Entry 4YPL (X-ray diffraction, 3.45 A resolution); this record covers chains C and D of the 6 polymer chains in the assembly.

== Chain C (and D) ==
Name: Lon protease
Source organism: Meiothermus taiwanensis
Notes: EC 3.4.21.53; fragment: AAA+ domain, protease domain; chain D of this document is another copy of the same molecule, construct and numbering; everything in this record applies to it too
Reference sequence: A0A059VAZ3 (A0A059VAZ3_9DEIN); residue numbers follow UniProt; this construct covers 242-793
Amino-acid sequence (555 residues; numbered 239 to 793; the number before each row is that of its first residue):
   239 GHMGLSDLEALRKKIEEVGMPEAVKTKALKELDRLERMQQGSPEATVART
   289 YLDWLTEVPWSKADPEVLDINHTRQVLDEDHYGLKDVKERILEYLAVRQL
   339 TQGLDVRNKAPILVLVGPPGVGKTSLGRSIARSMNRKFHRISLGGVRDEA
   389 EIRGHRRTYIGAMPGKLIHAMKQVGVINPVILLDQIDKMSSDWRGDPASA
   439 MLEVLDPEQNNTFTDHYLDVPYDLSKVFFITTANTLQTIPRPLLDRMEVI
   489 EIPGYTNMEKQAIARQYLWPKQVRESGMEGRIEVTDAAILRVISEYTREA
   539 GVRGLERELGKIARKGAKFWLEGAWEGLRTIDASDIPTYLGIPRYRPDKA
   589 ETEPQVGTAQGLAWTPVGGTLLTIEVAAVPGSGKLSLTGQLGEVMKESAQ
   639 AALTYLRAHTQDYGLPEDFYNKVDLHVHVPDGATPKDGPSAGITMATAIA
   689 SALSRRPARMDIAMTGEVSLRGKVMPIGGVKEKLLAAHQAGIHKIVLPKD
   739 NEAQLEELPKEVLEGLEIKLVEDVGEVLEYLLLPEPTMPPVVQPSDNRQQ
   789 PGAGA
Disordered / not traced: 239-242, 781-793 (chain D: 239-243, 781-793)
Differences from the reference sequence: expression tag (239-241); engineered mutation Gln423 (Glu in A0A059VAZ3)
Covalently attached groups: compound 4KZ linked to Ser678
Ligand contacts: 4KZ (N-[(1R)-1-(dihydroxyboranyl)-2-phenylethyl]-Nalpha-(pyrazin-2-ylcarbonyl)-L-phenylalaninamide): Gly599, Leu600, Ala601, Trp602, Thr603, Thr608, Leu610, Ile612, Met633, Val667, Thr672, Pro673, Lys674, Asp675, Gly676, Pro677, Ala679, Lys721

== Chain C / chain D interface ==
Contacting residue pairs (46):
  Glu513(C) - Arg345(D)  salt bridge
  Arg541(C) - Asp483(D)
  Arg545(C) - Asp483(D)
  Arg552(C) - Glu486(D)  salt bridge
  Lys553(C) - Arg328(D)
  Lys556(C) - Glu331(D)
  Ile580(C) - Ala741(D)
  Ile580(C) - Gln742(D)
  Ile580(C) - Glu744(D)
  Ile580(C) - Glu745(D)
  Arg584(C) - Pro714(D)
  Arg584(C) - Asp738(D)
  Arg584(C) - Asn739(D)
  Arg584(C) - Gln742(D)  hydrogen bond
  Glu589(C) - Arg709(D)  salt bridge
  Gln593(C) - Arg709(D)
  Thr596(C) - Arg709(D)
  Glu613(C) - Ser707(D)
  Glu613(C) - Leu708(D)  hydrogen bond (side chain-backbone)
  Glu613(C) - Arg709(D)  salt bridge
  Val614(C) - Leu708(D)  hydrophobic
  Ala615(C) - Thr642(D)
  Ala615(C) - Leu708(D)
  Val617(C) - Arg645(D)
  Val617(C) - Ala646(D)
  Pro618(C) - Arg645(D)  hydrogen bond (backbone-side chain)
  Pro618(C) - Tyr658(D)
  Gly619(C) - Arg645(D)
  Gly619(C) - Tyr658(D)
  Thr626(C) - Glu635(D)
  Thr626(C) - Gln638(D)
  Gly627(C) - Glu635(D)  hydrogen bond (backbone-side chain)
  Gln628(C) - Val632(D)
  Gln628(C) - Glu635(D)  hydrogen bond (backbone-side chain)
  Asp662(C) - Arg645(D)  salt bridge
  His664(C) - Gln638(D)
  His664(C) - Ala639(D)
  His664(C) - Thr642(D)  hydrogen bond
  His664(C) - Leu708(D)
  His666(C) - Leu708(D)
  Pro668(C) - Met713(D)  hydrophobic
  Asp669(C) - Glu705(D)
  Gly670(C) - Val632(D)
  Gly670(C) - Glu705(D)  hydrogen bond (backbone-side chain)
  Ala671(C) - Val632(D)  hydrophobic
  Ala671(C) - Pro677(D)  hydrophobic
Other interface residues (no listed pair), chain C (32 interface residues in all): Arg385, Pro581, Lys587, Ser624, Leu625
Other interface residues (no listed pair), chain D (31 interface residues in all): Glu441, Thr452, His454, Glu631, Val706

== In short ==
32 residues of chain C face 31 of chain D across their interface; the contacts include 7 hydrogen bonds and 5
salt bridges. Polar pairs include Glu513(C)-Arg345(D), Arg552(C)-Glu486(D) and Glu589(C)-Arg709(D). Covalently
linked compound 4KZ: at Ser678(C).
Both chains are Lon protease (Meiothermus taiwanensis). Entry 4YPL (Crystal structure of a hexameric LonA
protease bound to three ADPs) was determined by X-ray diffraction together with 4YPN from the same study.
